2XBO - chains 1 and 4 of the 4 polymer chains in the assembly; structure by X-ray diffraction, 4.00 A resolution.

# Chain 1
Name: P1
Source organism: Equine rhinitis a virus
Notes: fragment: capsid protein vp1, residues 537-784
UniProt: B9VV85 (B9VV85_9PICO); residues 1-248 here correspond to UniProt positions 537-784 (UniProt number = residue number + 536)
Chain sequence (248 residues; numbered 1 to 248; the number before each row is that of its first residue):
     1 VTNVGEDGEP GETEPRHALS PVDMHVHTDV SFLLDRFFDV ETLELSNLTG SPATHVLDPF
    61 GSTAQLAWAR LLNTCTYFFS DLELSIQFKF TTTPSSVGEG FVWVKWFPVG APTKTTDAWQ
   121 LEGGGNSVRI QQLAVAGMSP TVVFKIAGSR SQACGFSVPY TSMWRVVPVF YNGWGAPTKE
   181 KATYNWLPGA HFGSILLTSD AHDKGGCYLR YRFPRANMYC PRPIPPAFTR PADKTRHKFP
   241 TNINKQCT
Not modelled in the structure: 248

# Chain 4
Name: P1
Source organism: Equine rhinitis a virus
Notes: fragment: capsid protein vp4, residues 1-80
UniProt: B9VV85 (B9VV85_9PICO); residues 1-80 here = UniProt positions 1-80
Chain sequence (80 residues; numbered 1 to 80; the number before each row is that of its first residue):
     1 GAGTSTPTTG NQNMSGNSGS IVQNFYMQQY QNSIDADLGD NVISPEGQGS NTSSSTSSSQ
    61 SSGLGGWFSS LLNLGTKLLA
Not modelled in the structure: 1-15, 38-80

# Chain 1 / chain 4 interface
Residue-residue contacts (10):
  Asp-35(1) / Gly-16(4)
  Asp-35(1) / Asn-17(4)
  Asp-35(1) / Ser-18(4)  hydrogen bond
  Phe-79(1) / Ser-33(4)
  Asp-81(1) / Asn-32(4)
  Asp-81(1) / Ser-33(4)  hydrogen bond
  Ser-157(1) / Gln-31(4)
  Arg-215(1) / Ser-33(4)  hydrogen bond
  Arg-215(1) / Ile-34(4)
  Arg-215(1) / Asp-35(4)  salt bridge
Also at the interface, not in a pair above, chain 1 (11 interface residues in all): Ser-31, Phe-32, Pro-159, Tyr-160, Arg-212, Pro-214

# In short
Chain 1 and chain 4 form an interface of 11 and 8 residues respectively; the contacts include 3 hydrogen bonds
and 1 salt bridge. Among the polar pairs are Arg-215(1)/Asp-35(4), Asp-35(1)/Ser-18(4) and
Asp-81(1)/Ser-33(4).
Chain 1 is P1 and chain 4 is P1, both from Equine rhinitis a virus; the structure, Equine Rhinitis A Virus in
Complex with its Sialic Acid Receptor, was determined by X-ray diffraction.
